7PEA - chains B and E of the 8 polymer chains in the assembly; structure by electron microscopy, 4.07 A resolution (low resolution: residue-level contacts below are approximate; hydrogen-bond / salt-bridge calls are withheld).

# Chain B
Protein: Serine/threonine-protein kinase mTOR
Source organism: Homo sapiens
Notes: EC 2.7.11.1
UniProt: P42345 (MTOR_HUMAN); residue numbers follow UniProt; this construct covers 1-16, 31-36, 54-355, 381-2549
Amino-acid sequence (2549 residues; numbered 1 to 2549; the number before each row is that of its first residue; X marks 56 residues of unknown identity (built as UNK)):
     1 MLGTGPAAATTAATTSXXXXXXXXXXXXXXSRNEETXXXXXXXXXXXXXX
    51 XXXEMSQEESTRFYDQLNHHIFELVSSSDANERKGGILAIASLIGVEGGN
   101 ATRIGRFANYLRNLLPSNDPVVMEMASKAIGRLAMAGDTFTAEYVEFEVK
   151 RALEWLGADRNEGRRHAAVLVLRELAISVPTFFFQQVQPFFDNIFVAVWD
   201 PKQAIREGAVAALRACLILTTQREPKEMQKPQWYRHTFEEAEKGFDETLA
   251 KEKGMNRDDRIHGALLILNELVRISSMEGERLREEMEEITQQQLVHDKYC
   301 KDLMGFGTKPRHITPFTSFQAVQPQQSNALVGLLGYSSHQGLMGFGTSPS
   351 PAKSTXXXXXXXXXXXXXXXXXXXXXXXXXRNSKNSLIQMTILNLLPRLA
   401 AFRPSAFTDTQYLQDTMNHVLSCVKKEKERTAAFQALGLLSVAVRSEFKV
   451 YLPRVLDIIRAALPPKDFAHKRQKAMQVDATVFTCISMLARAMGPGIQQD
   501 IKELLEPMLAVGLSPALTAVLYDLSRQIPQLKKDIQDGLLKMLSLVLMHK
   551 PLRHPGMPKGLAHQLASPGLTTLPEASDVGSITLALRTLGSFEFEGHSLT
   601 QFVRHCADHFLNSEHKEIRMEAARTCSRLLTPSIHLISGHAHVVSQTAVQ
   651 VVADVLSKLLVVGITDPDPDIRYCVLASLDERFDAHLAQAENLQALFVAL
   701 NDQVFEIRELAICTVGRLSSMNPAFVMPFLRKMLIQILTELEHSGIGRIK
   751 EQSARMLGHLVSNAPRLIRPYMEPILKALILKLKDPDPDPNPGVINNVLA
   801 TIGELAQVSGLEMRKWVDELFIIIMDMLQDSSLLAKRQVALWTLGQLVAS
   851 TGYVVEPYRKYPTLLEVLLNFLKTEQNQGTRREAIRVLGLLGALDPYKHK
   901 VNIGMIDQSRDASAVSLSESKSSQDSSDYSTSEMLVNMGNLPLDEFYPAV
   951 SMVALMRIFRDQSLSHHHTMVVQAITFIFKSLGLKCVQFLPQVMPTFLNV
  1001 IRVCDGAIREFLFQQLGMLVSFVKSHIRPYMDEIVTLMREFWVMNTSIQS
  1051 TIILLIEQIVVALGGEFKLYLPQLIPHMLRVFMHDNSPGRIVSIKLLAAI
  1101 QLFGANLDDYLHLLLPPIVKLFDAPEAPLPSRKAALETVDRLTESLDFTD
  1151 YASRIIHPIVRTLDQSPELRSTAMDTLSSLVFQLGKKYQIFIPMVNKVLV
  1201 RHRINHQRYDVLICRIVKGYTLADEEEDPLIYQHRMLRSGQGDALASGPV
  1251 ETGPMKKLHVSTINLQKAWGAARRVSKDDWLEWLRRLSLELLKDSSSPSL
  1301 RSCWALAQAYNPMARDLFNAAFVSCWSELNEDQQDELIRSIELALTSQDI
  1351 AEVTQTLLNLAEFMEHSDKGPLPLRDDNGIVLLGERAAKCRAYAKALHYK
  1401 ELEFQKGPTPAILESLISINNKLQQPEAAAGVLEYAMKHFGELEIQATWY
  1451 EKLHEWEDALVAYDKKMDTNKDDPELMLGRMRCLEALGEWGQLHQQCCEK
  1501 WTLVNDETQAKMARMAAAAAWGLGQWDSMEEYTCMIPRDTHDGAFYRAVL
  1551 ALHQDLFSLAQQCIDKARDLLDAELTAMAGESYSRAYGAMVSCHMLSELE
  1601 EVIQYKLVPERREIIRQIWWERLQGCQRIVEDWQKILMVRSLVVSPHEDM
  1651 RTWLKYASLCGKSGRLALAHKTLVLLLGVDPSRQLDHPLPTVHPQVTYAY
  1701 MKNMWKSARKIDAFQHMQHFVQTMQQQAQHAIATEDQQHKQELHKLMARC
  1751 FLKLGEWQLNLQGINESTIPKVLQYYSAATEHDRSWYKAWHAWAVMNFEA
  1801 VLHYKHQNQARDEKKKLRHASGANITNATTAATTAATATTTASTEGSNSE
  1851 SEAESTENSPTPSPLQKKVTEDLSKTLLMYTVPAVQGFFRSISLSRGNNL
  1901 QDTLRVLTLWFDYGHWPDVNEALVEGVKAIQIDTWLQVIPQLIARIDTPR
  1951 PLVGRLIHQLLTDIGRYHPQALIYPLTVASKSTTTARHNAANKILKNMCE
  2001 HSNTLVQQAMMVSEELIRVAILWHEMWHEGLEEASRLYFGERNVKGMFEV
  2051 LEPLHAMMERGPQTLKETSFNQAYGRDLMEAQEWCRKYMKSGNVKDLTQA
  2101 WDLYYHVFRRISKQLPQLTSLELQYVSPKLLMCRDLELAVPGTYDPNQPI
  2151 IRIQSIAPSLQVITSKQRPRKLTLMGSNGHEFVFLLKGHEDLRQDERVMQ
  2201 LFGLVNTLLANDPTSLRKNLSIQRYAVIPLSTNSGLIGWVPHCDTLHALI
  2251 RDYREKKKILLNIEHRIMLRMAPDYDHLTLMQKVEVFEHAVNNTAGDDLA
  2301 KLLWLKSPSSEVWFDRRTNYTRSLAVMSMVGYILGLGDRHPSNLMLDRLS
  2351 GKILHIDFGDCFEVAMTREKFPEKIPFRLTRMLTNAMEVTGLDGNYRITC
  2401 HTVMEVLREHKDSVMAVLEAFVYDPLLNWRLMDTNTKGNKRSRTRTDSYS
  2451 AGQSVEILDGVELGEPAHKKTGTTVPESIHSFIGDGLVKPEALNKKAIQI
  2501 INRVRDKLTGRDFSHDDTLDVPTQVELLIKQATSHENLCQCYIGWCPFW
Not modelled in the structure: 1-16, 31-36, 54-59, 75-81, 157-161, 224-232, 247-257, 290-303, 318-355, 381-385, 405-409, 467-477, 492-496, 550-577, 596-598, 634-643, 787-790, 904-932, 1223-1260, 1815-1866, 2437-2491
Residues lining bound ligands: inositol hexakisphosphate (IHP): Arg1628, Lys1655, Ser1658, Lys1662, Tyr1698, Lys1702, Lys1706, Arg1749, Lys1753, Trp1786, Lys1788

# Chain E
Protein: Regulatory-associated protein of mTOR
Source organism: Homo sapiens
UniProt: Q8N122 (RPTOR_HUMAN); residue numbers follow UniProt; this construct covers 1-1335
Amino-acid sequence (1396 residues; numbered -60 to 1335; the number before each row is that of its first residue; numbers below 1 keep their minus sign (Met-60 is residue -60)):
   -60 MAHHHHHHHHHHGSTSGSGEQKLISEEDLGSTSGSGDYKDDDDKLTSLYK
   -10 KAGLENLYFQGMESEMLQSPLLGLGEEDEADLTDWNLPLAFMKKRHCEKI
    40 EGSKSLAQSWRMKDRMKTVSVALVLCLNVGVDPPDVVKTTPCARLECWID
    90 PLSMGPQKALETIGANLQKQYENWQPRARYKQSLDPTVDEVKKLCTSLRR
   140 NAKEERVLFHYNGHGVPRPTVNGEVWVFNKNYTQYIPLSIYDLQTWMGSP
   190 SIFVYDCSNAGLIVKSFKQFALQREQELEVAAINPNHPLAQMPLPPSMKN
   240 CIQLAACEATELLPMIPDLPADLFTSCLTTPIKIALRWFCMQKCVSLVPG
   290 VTLDLIEKIPGRLNDRRTPLGELNWIFTAITDTIAWNVLPRDLFQKLFRQ
   340 DLLVASLFRNFLLAERIMRSYNCTPVSSPRLPPTYMHAMWQAWDLAVDIC
   390 LSQLPTIIEEGTAFRHSPFFAEQLTAFQVWLTMGVENRNPPEQLPIVLQV
   440 LLSQVHRLRALDLLGRFLDLGPWAVSLALSVGIFPYVLKLLQSSARELRP
   490 LLVFIWAKILAVDSSCQADLVKDNGHKYFLSVLADPYMPAEHRTMTAFIL
   540 AVIVNSYHTGQEACLQGNLIAICLEQLNDPHPLLRQWVAICLGRIWQNFD
   590 SARWCGVRDSAHEKLYSLLSDPIPEVRCAAVFALGTFVGNSAERTDHSTT
   640 IDHNVAMMLAQLVSDGSPMVRKELVVALSHLVVQYESNFCTVALQFIEEE
   690 KNYALPSPATTEGGSLTPVRDSPCTPRLRSVSSYGNIRAVATARSLNKSL
   740 QNLSLTEESGGAVAFSPGNLSTSSSASSTLGSPENEEHILSFETIDKMRR
   790 ASSYSSLNSLIGVSFNSVYTQIWRVLLHLAADPYPEVSDVAMKVLNSIAY
   840 KATVNARPQRVLDTSSLTQSAPASPTNKGVHIHQAGGSPPASSTSSSSLT
   890 NDVAKQPVSRDLPSGRPGTTGPAGAQYTPHSHQFPRTRKMFDKGPEQTAD
   940 DADDAAGHKSFISATVQTGFCDWSARYFAQPVMKIPEEHDLESQIRKERE
   990 WRFLRNSRVRRQAQQVIQKGITRLDDQIFLNRNPGVPSVVKFHPFTPCIA
  1040 VADKDSICFWDWEKGEKLDYFHNGNPRYTRVTAMEYLNGQDCSLLLTATD
  1090 DGAIRVWKNFADLEKNPEMVTAWQGLSDMLPTTRGAGMVVDWEQETGLLM
  1140 SSGDVRIVRIWDTDREMKVQDIPTGADSCVTSLSCDSHRSLIVAGLGDGS
  1190 IRVYDRRMALSECRVMTYREHTAWVVKASLQKRPDGHIVSVSVNGDVRIF
  1240 DPRMPESVNVLQIVKGLTALDIHPQADLIACGSVNQFTAIYNSSGELINN
  1290 IKYYDGFMGQRVGAISCLAFHPHWPHLAVGSNDYYISVYSVEKRVR
Not modelled in the structure: -60 to 17, 220-235, 687-805, 841-949, 1117-1124, 1293-1302, 1332-1335
Construct notes: initiating methionine (-60); expression tag (-59 to 0)

# Interface between chain B and chain E
Contacting residue pairs (34):
  Val644(B) - Ile974(E)
  Ser645(B) - Asp979(E)
  Gln646(B) - Val424(E)
  Gln646(B) - Lys973(E)
  Val649(B) - Met422(E)
  Gln650(B) - Glu425(E)
  Ala653(B) - Met422(E)
  His686(B) - Met422(E)
  Gln689(B) - Val418(E)
  Gln689(B) - Thr421(E)
  Gln689(B) - Met422(E)
  Gln689(B) - Arg427(E)
  Glu691(B) - Arg427(E)
  Glu691(B) - Asn428(E)
  Met721(B) - Val418(E)
  Asn722(B) - Ala415(E)
  Pro723(B) - Glu411(E)
  Ala724(B) - Glu411(E)
  Ala724(B) - Gln412(E)
  Ala724(B) - Ala415(E)
  Phe725(B) - Gln432(E)
  Met727(B) - Leu384(E)
  Pro728(B) - Gln380(E)
  Pro728(B) - Ala381(E)
  Arg731(B) - Phe278(E)
  Arg731(B) - Cys283(E)
  Arg731(B) - Asp383(E)
  Lys732(B) - Gln380(E)
  Ile735(B) - Cys283(E)
  Tyr771(B) - Leu286(E)
  Tyr771(B) - Leu384(E)
  Tyr771(B) - Asp387(E)
  Pro774(B) - Ser285(E)
  Pro774(B) - Leu286(E)
Also at the interface, not in a pair above, chain B (28 interface residues in all): Ala685, Ala688, Ala690, Leu734, Leu738, His743, Leu767
Also at the interface, not in a pair above, chain E (29 interface residues in all): Lys282, Pro288, Thr414, Trp419, Glu431, Glu981

# In short
The interface between chain B and chain E involves 28 residues on one side and 29 on the other. Bound to chain
B: inositol hexakisphosphate.
Here chain B is Serine/threonine-protein kinase mTOR and chain E is Regulatory-associated protein of mTOR,
both from Homo sapiens. Entry 7PEA (cryo-EM structure of DEPTOR bound to human mTOR complex 1, overall
refinement) was determined by electron microscopy (same publication as 7PE7, 7PE8, 7PE9, 7PEB and 7PEC).
